PDB entry 2NW7 | X-ray diffraction, 2.70 A resolution | chains A and D of the 4 polymer chains in the assembly

[Chain A (and D)]
Name: Tryptophan 2,3-dioxygenase
Source organism: Xanthomonas campestris pv. campestris
Notes: chain D of this document is another copy of the same molecule, construct and numbering; everything in this record applies to it too
UniProt: Q8PDA8 (Q8PDA8_XANCP); numbering as in UniProt (aligned over 1-298)
Amino-acid sequence (306 residues; each row starts with the number of its first residue):
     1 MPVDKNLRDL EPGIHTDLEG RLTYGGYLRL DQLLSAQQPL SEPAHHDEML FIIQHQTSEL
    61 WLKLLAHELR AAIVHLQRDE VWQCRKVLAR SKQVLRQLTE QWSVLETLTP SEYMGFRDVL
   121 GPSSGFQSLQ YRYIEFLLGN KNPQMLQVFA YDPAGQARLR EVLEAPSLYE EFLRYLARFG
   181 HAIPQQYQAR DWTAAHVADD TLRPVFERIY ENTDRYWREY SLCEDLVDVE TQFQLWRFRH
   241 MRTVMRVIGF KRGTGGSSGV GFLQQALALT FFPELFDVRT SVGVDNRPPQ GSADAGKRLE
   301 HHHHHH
Not modelled in the structure: 1-20, 252-256, 285-306 (chain D: 1-20, 253-256, 285-306)
Construct notes: cloning artifact (299-306)
Bound ions: heme Fe near His-240 (its only coordinating residue here)
Ligand contacts: heme (HEM): Phe-51, Gln-54, His-55, Ser-58, Leu-62, Trp-102, Leu-105, Leu-108, Tyr-113, Ser-124, Gly-125, Phe-126, Tyr-131, Arg-132, Trp-236, His-240, Val-244, Val-247, Ile-248, Gly-259, Val-260, Phe-262, Leu-263, Ala-266
Curated features (UniProtKB/Swiss-Prot):
  - binding site (substrate): Phe-51 to His-55, Tyr-113, Arg-117, Thr-254
  - binding site (heme): His-240
  - mutagenesis: His-55 (H55A: Decrease in catalytic efficiency using L-tryptophan, 5-fluoro-D/L-tryptophan, 6-fluoro-D/L-tryptophan, 5-methyl-D/L-tryptophan and 6-methyl-D/L-tryptophan as substrate ...)

[Chain A / chain D interface]
Contacting residue pairs (118; chain A residue first):
  Leu-22(A) / Ser-123(D)  hydrogen bond (backbone-side chain)
  Thr-23(A) / Ser-123(D)
  Tyr-24(A) / His-55(D)
  Tyr-24(A) / Glu-59(D)  hydrogen bond
  Tyr-24(A) / Ser-123(D)  hydrogen bond (backbone-side chain)
  Tyr-24(A) / Ser-124(D)
  Tyr-24(A) / Gly-125(D)
  Tyr-24(A) / Gln-127(D)
  Tyr-27(A) / Leu-40(D)  hydrophobic
  Tyr-27(A) / Glu-48(D)  hydrogen bond
  Tyr-27(A) / Phe-51(D)
  Tyr-27(A) / Ile-52(D)
  Leu-28(A) / Ala-36(D)
  Leu-28(A) / His-55(D)
  Leu-28(A) / Gln-56(D)  hydrogen bond (backbone-side chain)
  Arg-29(A) / Ala-36(D)
  Arg-29(A) / Gln-38(D)
  Leu-30(A) / Glu-59(D)
  Gln-32(A) / Gln-32(D)
  Gln-32(A) / Ser-35(D)  hydrogen bond
  Gln-32(A) / Ala-36(D)
  Leu-33(A) / Leu-33(D)  hydrophobic
  Leu-33(A) / Gln-56(D)
  Leu-34(A) / Glu-59(D)
  Leu-34(A) / Leu-60(D)  hydrophobic
  Leu-34(A) / Lys-63(D)  hydrogen bond (backbone-side chain)
  Leu-34(A) / Gln-130(D)
  Ser-35(A) / Gln-32(D)  hydrogen bond
  Ala-36(A) / Leu-28(D)
  Ala-36(A) / Arg-29(D)
  Ala-36(A) / Gln-32(D)
  Gln-37(A) / Leu-60(D)
  Gln-37(A) / Lys-63(D)
  Gln-38(A) / Arg-29(D)
  Leu-40(A) / Tyr-27(D)  hydrophobic
  His-46(A) / His-67(D)  hydrogen bond (backbone-side chain)
  His-46(A) / Glu-68(D)  salt bridge
  His-46(A) / Ala-71(D)
  Asp-47(A) / Arg-90(D)  salt bridge
  Glu-48(A) / Tyr-27(D)  hydrogen bond
  Met-49(A) / Lys-63(D)
  Met-49(A) / His-67(D)
  Leu-50(A) / Leu-64(D)  hydrophobic
  Leu-50(A) / Arg-90(D)
  Phe-51(A) / Tyr-27(D)  hydrophobic
  Ile-52(A) / Tyr-27(D)
  Ile-53(A) / Leu-60(D)
  Ile-53(A) / Leu-64(D)  hydrophobic
  Gln-54(A) / Trp-61(D)
  His-55(A) / Tyr-24(D)
  His-55(A) / Leu-28(D)
  Gln-56(A) / Leu-28(D)  hydrogen bond (side chain-backbone)
  Gln-56(A) / Leu-33(D)
  Gln-56(A) / Leu-60(D)
  Thr-57(A) / Leu-60(D)
  Thr-57(A) / Trp-61(D)
  Glu-59(A) / Tyr-24(D)  hydrogen bond
  Glu-59(A) / Leu-30(D)
  Glu-59(A) / Leu-34(D)
  Leu-60(A) / Leu-33(D)  hydrophobic
  Leu-60(A) / Gln-37(D)
  Leu-60(A) / Ile-53(D)
  Leu-60(A) / Thr-57(D)
  Leu-60(A) / Leu-60(D)  hydrophobic
  Trp-61(A) / Gln-54(D)
  Trp-61(A) / Thr-57(D)
  Trp-61(A) / Gln-101(D)
  Trp-61(A) / Val-104(D)  hydrophobic
  Lys-63(A) / Leu-34(D)  hydrogen bond (side chain-backbone)
  Lys-63(A) / Gln-37(D)
  Lys-63(A) / Met-49(D)
  Leu-64(A) / Leu-50(D)  hydrophobic
  Leu-64(A) / Ile-53(D)  hydrophobic
  His-67(A) / His-46(D)  hydrogen bond (side chain-backbone)
  His-67(A) / Met-49(D)
  Glu-68(A) / His-46(D)  salt bridge
  Ala-71(A) / His-46(D)
  Lys-86(A) / Thr-107(D)  hydrogen bond (side chain-backbone)
  Lys-86(A) / Thr-109(D)
  Lys-86(A) / Glu-112(D)  salt bridge
  Val-87(A) / His-46(D)
  Arg-90(A) / Asp-47(D)  salt bridge
  Arg-90(A) / Leu-50(D)
  Arg-90(A) / Thr-107(D)  hydrogen bond
  Arg-90(A) / Glu-112(D)  salt bridge
  Gln-93(A) / Ser-103(D)  hydrogen bond (side chain-backbone)
  Gln-93(A) / Val-104(D)
  Val-94(A) / Val-104(D)  hydrophobic
  Arg-96(A) / Glu-100(D)  salt bridge
  Arg-96(A) / Ser-103(D)
  Gln-97(A) / Glu-100(D)  hydrogen bond (side chain-backbone)
  Gln-97(A) / Gln-101(D)
  Glu-100(A) / Arg-96(D)  salt bridge
  Glu-100(A) / Gln-97(D)
  Gln-101(A) / Trp-61(D)
  Gln-101(A) / Gln-97(D)  hydrogen bond (backbone-side chain)
  Ser-103(A) / Gln-93(D)  hydrogen bond (backbone-side chain)
  Ser-103(A) / Arg-96(D)
  Val-104(A) / Trp-61(D)  hydrophobic
  Val-104(A) / Gln-93(D)
  Val-104(A) / Val-94(D)  hydrophobic
  Thr-107(A) / Lys-86(D)  hydrogen bond (backbone-side chain)
  Thr-107(A) / Arg-90(D)  hydrogen bond
  Leu-108(A) / Arg-90(D)
  Thr-109(A) / Lys-86(D)
  Glu-112(A) / Lys-86(D)  salt bridge
  Glu-112(A) / Arg-90(D)  salt bridge
  Gly-121(A) / Leu-22(D)
  Ser-123(A) / Leu-22(D)  hydrogen bond (side chain-backbone)
  Ser-123(A) / Thr-23(D)
  Ser-123(A) / Tyr-24(D)  hydrogen bond (side chain-backbone)
  Ser-124(A) / Tyr-24(D)
  Gly-125(A) / Tyr-24(D)
  Gln-127(A) / Thr-23(D)
  Gln-127(A) / Tyr-24(D)
  Gln-127(A) / Gly-25(D)  hydrogen bond (side chain-backbone)
  Ser-128(A) / Tyr-24(D)
  Gln-130(A) / Leu-34(D)
Interface residues without a listed pair, chain A (59 interface residues in all): Arg-21, Leu-120
Interface residues without a listed pair, chain D (60 interface residues in all): Val-87, Leu-108, Leu-120, Gly-121, Pro-122, Ser-128

[Overview]
Chain A and chain D form an interface of 59 and 60 residues respectively, with 25 hydrogen bonds and 10 salt
bridges. Polar pairs include His-46(A)/Glu-68(D), Asp-47(A)/Arg-90(D) and Lys-86(A)/Glu-112(D). Chain A binds
heme.
Chain A and chain D are both Tryptophan 2,3-dioxygenase (Xanthomonas campestris pv. campestris); the
structure, Crystal Structure of Tryptophan 2,3-dioxygenase (TDO) from Xanthomonas campestris in complex with
ferric heme. Northeast Structural ..., was determined by X-ray diffraction (same publication as 2NW9 and
2NWB).
